PDB entry 3SOU | X-ray diffraction, 1.80 A resolution | chains A and D

# Chain A
Name: E3 ubiquitin-protein ligase UHRF1
Organism: Homo sapiens
Notes: EC 6.3.2.-; fragment: uhrf1
UniProt: Q96T88 (UHRF1_HUMAN); residues 311-380 here correspond to UniProt positions 298-367 (UniProt number = residue number - 13)
Amino-acid sequence (70 residues; numbered 311 to 380; the number before each row is that of its first residue):
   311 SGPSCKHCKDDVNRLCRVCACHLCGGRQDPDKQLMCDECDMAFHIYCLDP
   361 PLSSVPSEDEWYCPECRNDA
Unresolved in the structure: 311-312
Ion coordination: Zn2+ site 1: C315, C318, C326, C329; Zn2+ site 2: H317 (shared with 2 residues of chain B); Zn2+ site 3: C331, C334, H354, C357; Zn2+ site 4: H332, E375 (shared with 1 residue of chain B); Zn2+ site 5: C346, C349, C373, C376
From the paper describing this entry:
  - conformationally variable residues (loop rearrangement, side-chain flip): D350, E368 to E370
  - mutagenesis - D347A/E348A: abolished binding to Histone H3 (chain D)
  - mutagenesis - D347A/E348A: unchanged localization

# Chain D
Name: Histone H3
Amino-acid sequence (9 residues; each row starts with the number of its first residue):
     1 ARTKQTARK
Unresolved in the structure: 9
From the paper describing this entry:
  - mutagenesis - R2A (Kd > 150 uM): decreased binding to E3 ubiquitin-protein ligase UHRF1 (chain A)

# Interface between chain A and chain D
Contacting residue pairs (23):
  C329(A) - K4(D)  hydrogen bond (backbone-side chain)
  A330(A) - K4(D)
  P340(A) - T3(D)
  P340(A) - K4(D)  hydrogen bond (backbone-backbone)
  P340(A) - Q5(D)  hydrogen bond (backbone-backbone)
  D341(A) - T3(D)
  D341(A) - Q5(D)
  Q343(A) - T3(D)
  Q343(A) - K4(D)  hydrogen bond (backbone-backbone)
  L344(A) - R2(D)
  L344(A) - T3(D)
  M345(A) - R2(D)  hydrogen bond (backbone-backbone)
  M345(A) - T3(D)
  M345(A) - K4(D)
  C346(A) - R2(D)  hydrogen bond (backbone-side chain)
  D347(A) - R2(D)  salt bridge
  D350(A) - R2(D)  salt bridge
  A352(A) - K4(D)
  V365(A) - T3(D)
  P366(A) - A1(D)  hydrogen bond (backbone-backbone)
  E368(A) - A1(D)  hydrogen bond (backbone-backbone)
  D369(A) - A1(D)
  W371(A) - A1(D)  hydrophobic
Also at the interface, not in a pair above, chain A (17 interface residues in all): S367
Interface features reported in the paper:
  - specific contacts: C329(A)-K4(D) (backbone contact), M345(A)-R2(D) (water-mediated contact), C346(A)-R2(D) (backbone contact), D347(A)-R2(D) (hydrogen bond), D350(A)-R2(D) (hydrogen bond), P366(A)-A1(D) (hydrophobic contact), E368(A)-A1(D) (backbone contact), W371(A)-A1(D) (hydrophobic contact)

# Summary
17 residues of chain A and 5 residues of chain D are in contact; the contacts include 8 hydrogen bonds and 2
salt bridges. Among the polar pairs are D347(A)-R2(D), D350(A)-R2(D) and C329(A)-K4(D). The authors report
backbone contacts between C329(A) and K4(D), C346(A) and R2(D) and E368(A) and A1(D); a water-mediated contact
between M345(A) and R2(D); hydrogen bonds between D347(A) and R2(D) and D350(A) and R2(D). The paper reports
that D347A/E348A of chain A abolish binding to Histone H3 (chain D); conformational variability at D350(A) and
E368(A).
Here chain A is E3 ubiquitin-protein ligase UHRF1 (Homo sapiens) and chain D is Histone H3. Entry 3SOU
(Structure of UHRF1 PHD finger in complex with histone H3 1-9 peptide) was determined by X-ray diffraction
together with 3SOW and 3SOX from the same study.
